Entry 4PGJ (X-ray diffraction, 2.60 A resolution); this record covers chains A and B.

[Chain A]
Name: Human heavy chain domain antibody
Source organism: Homo sapiens
Notes: antibody fragment or engineered binder
Chain sequence (121 residues; numbered 1 to 121; the number before each row is that of its first residue):
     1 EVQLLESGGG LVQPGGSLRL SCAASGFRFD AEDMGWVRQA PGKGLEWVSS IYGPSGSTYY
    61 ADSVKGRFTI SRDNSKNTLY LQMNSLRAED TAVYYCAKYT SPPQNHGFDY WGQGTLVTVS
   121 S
Not modelled in the structure: 1, 121
Cystine bridges: Cys22-Cys96

[Chain B]
Name: Lysozyme C
Source organism: Gallus gallus
Notes: EC 3.2.1.17
UniProt: P00698 (LYSC_CHICK); residues 1-129 here correspond to UniProt positions 19-147 (UniProt number = residue number + 18)
Chain sequence (129 residues; row label = number of the first residue in the row):
     1 KVFGRCELAA AMKRHGLDNY RGYSLGNWVC AAKFESNFNT QATNRNTDGS TDYGILQINS
    61 RWWCNDGRTP GSRNLCNIPC SALLSSDITA SVNCAKKIVS DGNGMNAWVA WRNRCKGTDV
   121 QAWIRGCRL
Not modelled in the structure: 102, 129
UniProt features mapped onto this chain:
  - active site: Glu35, Asp52
  - binding site (substrate): Asp101
Cystine bridges: Cys6-Cys127, Cys30-Cys115, Cys64-Cys80, Cys76-Cys94

[How chain A and chain B interact]
Residue-residue contacts - 45 pairs, chain A then chain B:
  Asp33(A) - Arg61(B)  salt bridge
  Val37(A) - Thr47(B)
  Leu45(A) - Thr47(B)
  Trp47(A) - Thr47(B)
  Trp47(A) - Asp48(B)
  Trp47(A) - Gly49(B)
  Ser50(A) - Asp48(B)
  Tyr52(A) - Asp48(B)
  Tyr52(A) - Arg61(B)
  Tyr52(A) - Pro70(B)
  Tyr59(A) - Pro70(B)  hydrophobic
  Tyr99(A) - Asp48(B)  hydrogen bond
  Tyr99(A) - Arg61(B)  hydrogen bond
  Tyr99(A) - Trp62(B)
  Thr100(A) - Arg112(B)  hydrogen bond
  Ser101(A) - Arg112(B)
  Pro102(A) - Trp62(B)  hydrophobic
  Pro103(A) - Trp62(B)  hydrophobic
  Pro103(A) - Trp63(B)
  Pro103(A) - Ala107(B)
  Gln104(A) - Asn59(B)
  Gln104(A) - Trp62(B)
  Gln104(A) - Trp63(B)
  Gln104(A) - Ala107(B)
  Gln104(A) - Val109(B)
  Gln104(A) - Arg112(B)  hydrogen bond
  Asn105(A) - Glu35(B)  hydrogen bond
  Asn105(A) - Asp52(B)
  Asn105(A) - Gln57(B)  hydrogen bond (side chain-backbone)
  Asn105(A) - Asn59(B)
  Asn105(A) - Ala107(B)  hydrogen bond (backbone-backbone)
  Asn105(A) - Trp108(B)
  Asn105(A) - Val109(B)  hydrogen bond (side chain-backbone)
  His106(A) - Glu35(B)  salt bridge
  His106(A) - Asn46(B)
  His106(A) - Thr47(B)
  His106(A) - Asp52(B)  hydrogen bond (backbone-side chain)
  His106(A) - Val109(B)
  His106(A) - Ala110(B)
  Gly107(A) - Asn46(B)
  Gly107(A) - Thr47(B)
  Gly107(A) - Asp48(B)
  Phe108(A) - Thr47(B)  hydrogen bond (backbone-side chain)
  Phe108(A) - Asp48(B)
  Asp109(A) - Arg112(B)  salt bridge
Also at the interface, not in a pair above, chain B (19 interface residues in all): Ser50, Gly71

[Summary]
18 residues of chain A face 19 of chain B across their interface; the contacts include 10 hydrogen bonds and 3
salt bridges. Among the polar pairs are Asp33(A)-Arg61(B), His106(A)-Glu35(B) and Asp109(A)-Arg112(B).
Chain A is Human heavy chain domain antibody (Homo sapiens) and chain B is Lysozyme C (Gallus gallus); the
structure, Human heavy-chain domain antibody in complex with hen egg-white lysozyme, was determined by X-ray
diffraction together with 4U3X from the same study.
